4YZG - chains A and B; structure by X-ray diffraction, 1.60 A resolution.

[Chain A (and B)]
Molecule: Protein phosphatase 2C 57
From: Arabidopsis thaliana
Notes: EC 3.1.3.16; engineered mutation(s): Ndel58, Cdel37; chain B of this document is another copy of the same molecule, construct and numbering; everything in this record applies to it too
Reference sequence: P49599 (P2C57_ARATH); residues 59-351 here = UniProt positions 59-351
Chain sequence (302 residues; row label = number of the first residue in the row):
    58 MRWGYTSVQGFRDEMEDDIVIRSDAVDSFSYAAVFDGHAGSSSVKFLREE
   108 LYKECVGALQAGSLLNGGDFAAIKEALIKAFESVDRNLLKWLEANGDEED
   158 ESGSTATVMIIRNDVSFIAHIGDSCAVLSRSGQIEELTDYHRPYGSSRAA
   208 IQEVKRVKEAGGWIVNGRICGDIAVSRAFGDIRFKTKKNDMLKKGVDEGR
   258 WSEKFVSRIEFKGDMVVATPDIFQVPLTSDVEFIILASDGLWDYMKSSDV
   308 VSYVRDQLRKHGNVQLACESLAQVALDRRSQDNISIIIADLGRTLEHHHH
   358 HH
Disordered / not traced: 352-359
Construct notes: expression tag (58, 352-359)
Bound ions: Mn2+ site 1: D93, G94; Mn2+ site 2: D93, D296, D339
Reported in the primary citation:
  - contacts within the chain: A217-K269 (hydrogen bond), W220-F262 (hydrophobic contact), W220-I266 (hydrophobic contact), C227-R257 (hydrogen bond), D229-R240 (salt bridge)
  - Mn2+ coordination: D93, D296, D339
  - binding site for sulfate ion: R69
  - mutagenesis - D180E, D180N: decreased catalytic activity on phosphorylated peptide substrate
  - catalytic residues: H95, D180, D296, D339 (proposed by the authors, not directly observed)

[Chain A / chain B interface]
Contacting residue pairs - 21 pairs, chain A then chain B:
  Y62(A) - A82(B)  hydrogen bond (side chain-backbone)
  Y62(A) - V83(B)  hydrogen bond (side chain-backbone)
  Y62(A) - S85(B)
  I76(A) - V83(B)  hydrophobic
  I78(A) - S80(B)
  I78(A) - D81(B)
  I78(A) - A82(B)  hydrogen bond (backbone-backbone)
  I78(A) - V83(B)
  R79(A) - S80(B)
  R79(A) - D81(B)  salt bridge
  S80(A) - R79(B)
  S80(A) - S80(B)  hydrogen bond (backbone-backbone)
  D81(A) - I78(B)
  D81(A) - R79(B)  salt bridge
  A82(A) - Y62(B)  hydrogen bond (backbone-side chain)
  A82(A) - I78(B)  hydrogen bond (backbone-backbone)
  V83(A) - Y62(B)
  V83(A) - I76(B)  hydrophobic
  V83(A) - I78(B)
  D84(A) - R105(B)  salt bridge
  R105(A) - D84(B)  salt bridge
Other interface residues (no listed pair), chain A (14 interface residues in all): W60, V77, E106, Y109
Other interface residues (no listed pair), chain B (13 interface residues in all): V77, Q117
Interface features reported in the paper:
  - residue pairs: D180(A)-K261(B) (salt bridge), K261(A)-D180(B) (salt bridge)

[Summary]
14 residues of chain A face 13 of chain B across their interface, with 6 hydrogen bonds and 4 salt bridges.
Polar contacts include R79(A)-D81(B), D84(A)-R105(B) and Y62(A)-A82(B). The authors report salt bridges
between D180(A) and K261(B) and K261(A) and D180(B). The paper reports catalytic residues H95(A), D180(A) and
D296(A) among others; D180E and D180N of chain A reduce catalytic activity on phosphorylated peptide
substrate.
Chain A and chain B are both Protein phosphatase 2C 57 (Arabidopsis thaliana); the structure, Structure of the
Arabidopsis TAP38/PPH1, a state-transition phosphatase responsible for dephosphorylation of LHCII, was
determined by X-ray diffraction together with 4YZH from the same study.
